PDB entry 5U5Q | X-ray diffraction, 3.80 A resolution | chains B and C of the 12 polymer chains in the assembly

Chain B:
Molecule: DNA-directed RNA polymerase II subunit RPB2
Organism: Saccharomyces cerevisiae (strain ATCC 204508 / S288c)
Notes: EC 2.7.7.6
UniProtKB: P08518 (RPB2_YEAST); numbering as in UniProt (aligned over 1-1224)
Chain sequence (1224 residues; numbered 1 to 1224; the number before each row is that of its first residue):
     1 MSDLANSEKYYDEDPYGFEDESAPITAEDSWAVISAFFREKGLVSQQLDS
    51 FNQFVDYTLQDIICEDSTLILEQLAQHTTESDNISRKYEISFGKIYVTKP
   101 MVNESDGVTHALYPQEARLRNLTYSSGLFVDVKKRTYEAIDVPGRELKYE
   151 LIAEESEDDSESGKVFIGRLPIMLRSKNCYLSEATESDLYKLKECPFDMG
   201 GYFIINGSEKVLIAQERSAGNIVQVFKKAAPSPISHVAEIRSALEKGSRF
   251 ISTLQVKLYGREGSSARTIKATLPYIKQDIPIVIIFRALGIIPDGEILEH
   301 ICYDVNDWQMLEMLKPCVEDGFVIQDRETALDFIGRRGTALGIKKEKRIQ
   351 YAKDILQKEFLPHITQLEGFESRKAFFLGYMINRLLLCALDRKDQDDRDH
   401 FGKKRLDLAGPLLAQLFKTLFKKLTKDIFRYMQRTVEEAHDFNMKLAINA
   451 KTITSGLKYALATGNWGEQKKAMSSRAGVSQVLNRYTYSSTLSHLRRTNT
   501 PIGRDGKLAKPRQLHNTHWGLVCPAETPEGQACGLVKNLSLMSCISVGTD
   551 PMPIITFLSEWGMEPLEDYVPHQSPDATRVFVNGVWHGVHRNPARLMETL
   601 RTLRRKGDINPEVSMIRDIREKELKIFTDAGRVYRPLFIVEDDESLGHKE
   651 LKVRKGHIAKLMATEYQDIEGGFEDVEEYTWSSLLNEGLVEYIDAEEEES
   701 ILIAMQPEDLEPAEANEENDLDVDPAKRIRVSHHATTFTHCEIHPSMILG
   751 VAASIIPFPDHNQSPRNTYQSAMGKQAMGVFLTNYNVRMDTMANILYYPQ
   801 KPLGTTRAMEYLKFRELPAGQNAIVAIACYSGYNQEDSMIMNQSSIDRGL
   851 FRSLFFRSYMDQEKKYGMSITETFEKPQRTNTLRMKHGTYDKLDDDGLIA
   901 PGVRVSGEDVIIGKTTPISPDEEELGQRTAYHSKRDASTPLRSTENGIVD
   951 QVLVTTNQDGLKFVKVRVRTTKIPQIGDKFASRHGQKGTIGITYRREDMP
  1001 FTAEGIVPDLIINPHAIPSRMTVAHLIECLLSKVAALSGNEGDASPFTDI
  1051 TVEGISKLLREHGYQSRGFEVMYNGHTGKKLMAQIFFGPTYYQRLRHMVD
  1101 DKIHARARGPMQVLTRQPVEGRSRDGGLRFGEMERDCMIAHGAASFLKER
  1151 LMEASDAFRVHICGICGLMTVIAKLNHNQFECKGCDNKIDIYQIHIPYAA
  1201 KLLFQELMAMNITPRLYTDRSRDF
Disordered / not traced: 1-19, 77-89, 135-163, 920-932
Metal / ion sites: Zn2+: Cys1163, Cys1166, Cys1182, Cys1185
Reported in the primary citation:
  - conformationally variable residues (order/disorder transition): Ile70 to Gln76, Gly335 to Lys345, Trp466 to Ala477, Glu717 to Asp722

Chain C:
Molecule: DNA-directed RNA polymerase II subunit RPB3
Organism: Saccharomyces cerevisiae (strain ATCC 204508 / S288c)
UniProtKB: P16370 (RPB3_YEAST); residues 1-318 here = UniProt positions 1-318
Chain sequence (318 residues; each row starts with the number of its first residue):
     1 MSEEGPQVKIREASKDNVDFILSNVDLAMANSLRRVMIAEIPTLAIDSVE
    51 VETNTTVLADEFIAHRLGLIPLQSMDIEQLEYSRDCFCEDHCDKCSVVLT
   101 LQAFGESESTTNVYSKDLVIVSNLMGRNIGHPIIQDKEGNGVLICKLRKG
   151 QELKLTCVAKKGIAKEHAKWGPAAAIEFEYDPWNKLKHTDYWYEQDSAKE
   201 WPQSKNCEYEDPPNEGDPFDYKAQADTFYMNVESVGSIPVDQVVVRGIDT
   251 LQKKVASILLALTQMDQDKVNFASGDNNTASNMLGSNEDVMMTGAEQDPY
   301 SNASQMGNTGSGGYDNAW
Disordered / not traced: 1-2, 269-318
Metal / ion sites: Zn2+: Cys86, Cys88, Cys92, Cys95
Swiss-Prot annotation at these positions:
  - binding site (Zn(2+)): Cys86, Cys88, Cys92, Cys95
  - modified residue: Ser2 (N-acetylserine)
  - natural variant: Ala30 (A30D: In mutant RPB3-1)
  - mutagenesis: Lys9 (K9E: Transcript termination readthrough)

Interface between chain B and chain C:
Contacting residue pairs - 79 pairs, chain B then chain C:
  Asn786(B) - Val57(C)
  Tyr797(B) - Glu61(C)
  Tyr797(B) - Phe62(C)  hydrophobic
  Tyr798(B) - Phe62(C)
  Tyr798(B) - Arg66(C)  hydrogen bond
  Ser844(B) - Ala168(C)
  Asp847(B) - His65(C)
  Asp847(B) - His167(C)
  Asp847(B) - Ala168(C)
  Arg848(B) - His65(C)
  Arg848(B) - Ala168(C)
  Gly849(B) - His65(C)  hydrogen bond (backbone-side chain)
  Arg852(B) - His65(C)  hydrogen bond
  Leu854(B) - Glu61(C)
  Arg969(B) - Ala59(C)
  Arg969(B) - Asp60(C)  salt bridge
  Arg969(B) - Glu61(C)  salt bridge
  Thr971(B) - Glu61(C)  hydrogen bond
  Arg996(B) - Arg34(C)
  Arg996(B) - Ile38(C)
  Arg996(B) - Ala174(C)
  Arg996(B) - Ala175(C)
  Glu997(B) - Arg34(C)  hydrogen bond (backbone-side chain)
  Glu997(B) - Arg35(C)
  Glu997(B) - Ile38(C)
  Glu997(B) - Ala39(C)
  Asp998(B) - Arg35(C)  salt bridge
  Met999(B) - Arg34(C)
  Phe1001(B) - Arg34(C)
  Phe1001(B) - Phe178(C)  hydrophobic
  Ala1003(B) - Glu177(C)
  Ala1003(B) - Phe178(C)  hydrogen bond (backbone-backbone)
  Glu1004(B) - Glu177(C)
  Gly1005(B) - Ala175(C)
  Gly1005(B) - Ile176(C)
  Arg1060(B) - Lys199(C)
  Arg1060(B) - Glu200(C)  hydrogen bond (side chain-backbone)
  Arg1060(B) - Trp201(C)
  Arg1060(B) - Pro202(C)
  Gly1063(B) - Pro202(C)
  Tyr1064(B) - Pro202(C)
  Gln1065(B) - Glu200(C)  hydrogen bond (side chain-backbone)
  Gln1065(B) - Trp201(C)
  Gln1065(B) - Pro202(C)
  Arg1067(B) - Trp192(C)
  Arg1067(B) - Glu194(C)  salt bridge
  Phe1069(B) - Trp192(C)
  Phe1069(B) - Trp201(C)
  Tyr1073(B) - Phe178(C)
  Tyr1073(B) - Glu179(C)
  Tyr1073(B) - Tyr180(C)  hydrophobic
  Gly1075(B) - Asn31(C)
  Gly1075(B) - Arg34(C)
  Gly1075(B) - Arg35(C)  hydrogen bond (backbone-side chain)
  His1076(B) - Asn31(C)  hydrogen bond (backbone-side chain)
  Thr1077(B) - Leu27(C)
  Thr1077(B) - Asn31(C)
  Gly1078(B) - Leu27(C)
  Gly1078(B) - Asn31(C)  hydrogen bond (backbone-side chain)
  Gly1078(B) - Phe178(C)
  Gly1078(B) - Tyr180(C)
  Lys1079(B) - Leu27(C)
  Lys1079(B) - Tyr180(C)
  Lys1079(B) - His188(C)
  Lys1080(B) - Tyr180(C)  hydrogen bond (backbone-side chain)
  Lys1080(B) - Asp181(C)  salt bridge
  Lys1080(B) - His188(C)
  Lys1080(B) - Thr189(C)
  Leu1081(B) - His188(C)
  Leu1081(B) - Thr189(C)  hydrogen bond (backbone-side chain)
  Met1082(B) - Lys187(C)
  Met1082(B) - His188(C)
  Met1082(B) - Thr189(C)
  Met1082(B) - Asp190(C)  hydrogen bond (backbone-backbone)
  Gln1084(B) - Thr189(C)
  Gln1084(B) - Asp190(C)  hydrogen bond (side chain-backbone)
  Gln1084(B) - Tyr191(C)
  Gln1084(B) - Trp192(C)  hydrogen bond (side chain-backbone)
  Gln1084(B) - Trp201(C)
Other interface residues (no listed pair), chain B (42 interface residues in all): Ile948, Thr970, Arg995, Thr1002, Glu1070, Val1071, Asn1074
Other interface residues (no listed pair), chain C (39 interface residues in all): Ala28, Leu69, Lys165, Ala173, Asn184

In short:
42 residues of chain B and 39 residues of chain C are in contact, with 16 hydrogen bonds and 5 salt bridges.
Polar contacts include Arg969(B)-Asp60(C), Arg969(B)-Glu61(C) and Asp998(B)-Arg35(C). UniProt lists 4
Zn2+-binding residues and one mutagenesis site on chain C. The paper reports conformational variability at
Ile70(B), Gly335(B) and Trp466(B) among others.
Chain B is DNA-directed RNA polymerase II subunit RPB2 and chain C is DNA-directed RNA polymerase II subunit
RPB3, both from Saccharomyces cerevisiae (strain ATCC 204508 / S288c); the structure, 12 Subunit RNA
Polymerase II at Room Temperature collected using SFX, was determined by X-ray diffraction together with 5MND
and 5TRX from the same study.
